Entry 6PSW (electron microscopy, 3.70 A resolution); this record covers chains I and J of the 10 polymer chains in the assembly.

# Chain I
Name: DNA-directed RNA polymerase subunit beta
Organism: Escherichia coli
Notes: EC 2.7.7.6
UniProt: P0A8V4 (RPOB_ECO57); residues 1-1342 here = UniProt positions 1-1342
Sequence (1342 residues; each row starts with the number of its first residue):
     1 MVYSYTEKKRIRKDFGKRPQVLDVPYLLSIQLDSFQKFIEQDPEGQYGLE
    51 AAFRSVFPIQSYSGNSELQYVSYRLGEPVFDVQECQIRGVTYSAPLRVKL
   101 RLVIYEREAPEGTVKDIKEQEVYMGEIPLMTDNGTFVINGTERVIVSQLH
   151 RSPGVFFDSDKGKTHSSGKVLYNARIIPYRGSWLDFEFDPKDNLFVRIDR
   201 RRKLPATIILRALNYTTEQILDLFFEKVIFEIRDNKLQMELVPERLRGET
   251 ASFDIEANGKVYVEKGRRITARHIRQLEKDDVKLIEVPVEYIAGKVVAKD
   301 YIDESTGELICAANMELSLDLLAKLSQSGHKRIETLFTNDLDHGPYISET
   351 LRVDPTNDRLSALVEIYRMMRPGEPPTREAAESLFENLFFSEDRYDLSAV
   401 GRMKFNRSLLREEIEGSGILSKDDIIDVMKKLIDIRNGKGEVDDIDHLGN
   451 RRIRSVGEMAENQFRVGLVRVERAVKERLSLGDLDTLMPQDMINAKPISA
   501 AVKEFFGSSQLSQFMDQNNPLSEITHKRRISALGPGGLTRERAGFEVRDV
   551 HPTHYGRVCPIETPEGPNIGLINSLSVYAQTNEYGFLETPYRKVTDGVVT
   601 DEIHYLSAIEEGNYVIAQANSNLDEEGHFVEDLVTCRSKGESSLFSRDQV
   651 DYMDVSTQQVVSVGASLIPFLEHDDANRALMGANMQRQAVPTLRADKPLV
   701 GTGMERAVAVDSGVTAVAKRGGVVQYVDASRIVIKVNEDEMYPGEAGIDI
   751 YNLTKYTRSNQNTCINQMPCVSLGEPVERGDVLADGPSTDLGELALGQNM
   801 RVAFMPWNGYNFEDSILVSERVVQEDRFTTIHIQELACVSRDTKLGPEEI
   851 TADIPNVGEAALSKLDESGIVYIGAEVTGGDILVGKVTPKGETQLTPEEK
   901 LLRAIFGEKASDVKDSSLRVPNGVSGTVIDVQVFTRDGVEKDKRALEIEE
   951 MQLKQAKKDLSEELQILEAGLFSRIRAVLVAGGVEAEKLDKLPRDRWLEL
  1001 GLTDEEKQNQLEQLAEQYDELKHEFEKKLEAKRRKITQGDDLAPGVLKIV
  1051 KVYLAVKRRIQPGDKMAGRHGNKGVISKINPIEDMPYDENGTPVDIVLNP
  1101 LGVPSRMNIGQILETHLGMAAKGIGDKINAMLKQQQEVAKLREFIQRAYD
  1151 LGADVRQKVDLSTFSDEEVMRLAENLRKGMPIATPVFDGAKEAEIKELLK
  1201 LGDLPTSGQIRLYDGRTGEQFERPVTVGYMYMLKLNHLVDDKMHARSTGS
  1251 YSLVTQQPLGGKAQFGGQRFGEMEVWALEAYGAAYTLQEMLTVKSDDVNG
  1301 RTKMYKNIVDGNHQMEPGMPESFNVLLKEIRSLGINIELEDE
Unresolved in the structure: 1
Ligand contacts: chapso (1N7): Gln725, Tyr726, Glu962, Gln965, Ile966, Ala969, Ser973
Curated features (UniProtKB/Swiss-Prot):
  - modified residue (N6-acetyllysine): Lys1022, Lys1200

# Chain J
Name: DNA-directed RNA polymerase subunit beta'
Organism: Escherichia coli
Notes: EC 2.7.7.6
UniProt: P0A8T7 (RPOC_ECOLI); residue numbers follow UniProt; this construct covers 2-1407
Sequence (1430 residues; each row starts with the number of its first residue):
     1 VKDLLKFLKAQTKTEEFDAIKIALASPDMIRSWSFGEVKKPETINYRTFK
    51 PERDGLFCARIFGPVKDYECLCGKYKRLKHRGVICEKCGVEVTQTKVRRE
   101 RMGHIELASPTAHIWFLKSLPSRIGLLLDMPLRDIERVLYFESYVVIEGG
   151 MTNLERQQILTEEQYLDALEEFGDEFDAKMGAEAIQALLKSMDLEQECEQ
   201 LREELNETNSETKRKKLTKRIKLLEAFVQSGNKPEWMILTVLPVLPPDLR
   251 PLVPLDGGRFATSDLNDLYRRVINRNNRLKRLLDLAAPDIIVRNEKRMLQ
   301 EAVDALLDNGRRGRAITGSNKRPLKSLADMIKGKQGRFRQNLLGKRVDYS
   351 GRSVITVGPYLRLHQCGLPKKMALELFKPFIYGKLELRGLATTIKAAKKM
   401 VEREEAVVWDILDEVIREHPVLLNRAPTLHRLGIQAFEPVLIEGKAIQLH
   451 PLVCAAYNADFDGDQMAVHVPLTLEAQLEARALMMSTNNILSPANGEPII
   501 VPSQDVVLGLYYMTRDCVNAKGEGMVLTGPKEAERLYRSGLASLHARVKV
   551 RITEYEKDANGELVAKTSLKDTTVGRAILWMIVPKGLPYSIVNQALGKKA
   601 ISKMLNTCYRILGLKPTVIFADQIMYTGFAYAARSGASVGIDDMVIPEKK
   651 HEIISEAEAEVAEIQEQFQSGLVTAGERYNKVIDIWAAANDRVSKAMMDN
   701 LQTETVINRDGQEEKQVSFNSIYMMADSGARGSAAQIRQLAGMRGLMAKP
   751 DGSIIETPITANFREGLNVLQYFISTHGARKGLADTALKTANSGYLTRRL
   801 VDVAQDLVVTEDDCGTHEGIMMTPVIEGGDVKEPLRDRVLGRVTAEDVLK
   851 PGTADILVPRNTLLHEQWCDLLEENSVDAVKVRSVVSCDTDFGVCAHCYG
   901 RDLARGHIINKGEAIGVIAAQSIGEPGTQLTMRTFHIGGAASRAAAESSI
   951 QVKNKGSIKLSNVKSVVNSSGKLVITSRNTELKLIDEFGRTKESYKVPYG
  1001 AVLAKGDGEQVAGGETVANWDPHTMPVITEVSGFVRFTDMIDGQTITRQT
  1051 DELTGLSSLVVLDSAERTAGGKDLRPALKIVDAQGNDVLIPGTDMPAQYF
  1101 LPGKAIVQLEDGVQISSGDTLARIPQESGGTKDITGGLPRVADLFEARRP
  1151 KEPAILAEISGIVSFGKETKGKRRLVITPVDGSDPYEEMIPKWRQLNVFE
  1201 GERVERGDVISDGPEAPHDILRLRGVHAVTRYIVNEVQDVYRLQGVKIND
  1251 KHIEVIVRQMLRKATIVNAGSSDFLEGEQVEYSRVKIANRELEANGKVGA
  1301 TYSRDLLGITKASLATESFISAASFQETTRVLTEAAVAGKRDELRGLKEN
  1351 VIVGRLIPAGTGYAYHQDRMRRRAAGEAPAAPQVTAEDASASLAELLNAG
  1401 LGGSDNELELEVLFQGPSSGHHHHHHHHHH
Unresolved in the structure: 1-15, 938-947, 1127-1131, 1376-1430
Construct notes: expression tag (1, 1408-1430)
Bound ions: Zn2+ site 1: Cys70, Cys72, Cys85, Cys88; Mg2+ near Asp464 (its only coordinating residue here); Zn2+ site 2: Cys814, Cys888, Cys898
Curated features (UniProtKB/Swiss-Prot):
  - binding site (Zn(2+)): Cys70, Cys72, Cys85, Cys88, Cys814, Cys888, Cys895, Cys898
  - binding site (Mg(2+)): Asp460, Asp462, Asp464
  - modified residue: Lys983 (N6-acetyllysine)
  - mutagenesis: Gln504 (Q504P: Resistant to antibiotics salinamide A and B), Asn690 (N690D: Resistant to antibiotics salinamide A and B), Met697 (M697V: Resistant to antibiotics salinamide A and B), Ala735 (A735T: Resistant to antibiotics salinamide A and B), Arg738 (R738C/H/P/S: Resistant to antibiotics salinamide A and B), Ala748 (A748E: Resistant to antibiotics salinamide A and B), Pro758 (P758S/T: Resistant to antibiotics salinamide A and B), Phe763 (F763C: Resistant to antibiotics salinamide A and B), Ser775 (S775A: Resistant to antibiotics salinamide A and B), Ala779 (A779T/V: Resistant to antibiotics salinamide A and B), Arg780 (R780C: Resistant to antibiotics salinamide A and B), Gly782 (G782A/C: Resistant to antibiotics salinamide A and B), 1 further mutagenesis entry in UniProt
From the paper describing this entry:
  - binding site for the 85-nt DNA strand: Tyr46, Arg47

# Chain I / chain J interface
Contacting residue pairs (343):
  Phe545(I) - Lys781(J)
  Arg548(I) - Arg780(J)
  Asp549(I) - Pro750(J)
  Val550(I) - Phe773(J)  hydrophobic
  Val550(I) - His777(J)  hydrogen bond (backbone-side chain)
  Val550(I) - Arg780(J)
  His551(I) - Phe773(J)
  His551(I) - His777(J)
  Pro552(I) - Phe773(J)  hydrophobic
  Pro552(I) - His777(J)
  His554(I) - Phe773(J)
  Tyr555(I) - Val769(J)
  Tyr555(I) - Leu770(J)
  Tyr555(I) - Phe773(J)
  Cys559(I) - Arg780(J)  hydrogen bond (backbone-side chain)
  Pro560(I) - Phe773(J)  hydrophobic
  Pro560(I) - Thr776(J)
  Pro560(I) - Arg780(J)  hydrogen bond (backbone-side chain)
  Ile561(I) - Tyr772(J)  hydrophobic
  Ile561(I) - Thr776(J)
  Thr563(I) - Arg780(J)
  Gly566(I) - Ala787(J)
  Ile569(I) - Leu783(J)
  Gly570(I) - Arg780(J)
  Asn573(I) - Arg780(J)  hydrogen bond
  Gln618(I) - Asn768(J)
  Gln618(I) - Leu770(J)
  Asn620(I) - Asn768(J)
  Glu641(I) - Glu756(J)
  Ser642(I) - Thr757(J)  hydrogen bond (backbone-side chain)
  Ser642(I) - Leu770(J)
  Thr657(I) - Val769(J)
  Val660(I) - Val769(J)  hydrophobic
  Val660(I) - Phe773(J)  hydrophobic
  Leu671(I) - Tyr772(J)
  Glu672(I) - Leu767(J)
  His673(I) - Phe763(J)  hydrogen bond (side chain-backbone)
  His673(I) - Arg764(J)  hydrogen bond (side chain-backbone)
  His673(I) - Glu765(J)  hydrogen bond (side chain-backbone)
  His673(I) - Gly766(J)
  Asp674(I) - Phe763(J)
  Asp674(I) - Tyr772(J)  hydrogen bond (backbone-side chain)
  Asp675(I) - Phe763(J)
  Asp675(I) - Tyr772(J)  hydrogen bond (backbone-side chain)
  Ala676(I) - Tyr772(J)
  Ala676(I) - Thr776(J)
  Ala676(I) - Ala779(J)  hydrophobic
  Asn677(I) - Ala779(J)
  Asn677(I) - Leu783(J)
  Ala679(I) - Tyr772(J)
  Leu680(I) - Leu783(J)  hydrophobic
  Phe804(I) - Ser638(J)  hydrogen bond (backbone-side chain)
  Met805(I) - Ala633(J)
  Pro806(I) - Asp505(J)
  Pro806(I) - Ala632(J)
  Trp807(I) - Ala633(J)  hydrophobic
  Asn808(I) - Pro359(J)
  Asn808(I) - Phe629(J)
  Asn808(I) - Ala630(J)
  Asn808(I) - Ala633(J)
  Gly809(I) - Val357(J)
  Gly809(I) - Pro359(J)
  Gly809(I) - Phe629(J)
  Tyr810(I) - Val357(J)
  Tyr810(I) - Pro359(J)
  Asn811(I) - Asp505(J)
  Phe812(I) - Val357(J)  hydrophobic
  Phe812(I) - Pro451(J)
  Phe812(I) - Ser503(J)
  Phe812(I) - Gln504(J)  hydrogen bond (backbone-side chain)
  Phe812(I) - Asp505(J)
  Phe812(I) - Phe629(J)  hydrophobic
  Glu813(I) - Asp460(J)
  Glu813(I) - Gln504(J)  hydrogen bond (backbone-side chain)
  Asp814(I) - Asp462(J)
  Ser815(I) - Val357(J)
  Ser815(I) - Phe461(J)
  Arg841(I) - Asp256(J)  salt bridge
  Arg841(I) - Gly257(J)
  Lys844(I) - Arg47(J)
  Gln894(I) - Glu69(J)
  Gln894(I) - Lys76(J)  hydrogen bond (side chain-backbone)
  Gln894(I) - Arg77(J)  hydrogen bond
  Pro1044(I) - Gly257(J)
  Gln1061(I) - Lys445(J)
  Pro1062(I) - Ala446(J)
  Gly1063(I) - Val354(J)
  Lys1065(I) - Asp462(J)
  Lys1073(I) - Asp462(J)
  Gly1074(I) - Phe461(J)
  Val1075(I) - Ile355(J)
  Val1075(I) - Thr356(J)
  Val1075(I) - Phe461(J)  hydrogen bond (backbone-backbone)
  Val1075(I) - Asp462(J)
  Val1075(I) - Gly463(J)
  Ile1076(I) - Thr356(J)
  Ser1077(I) - Val357(J)
  Asn1099(I) - Gln504(J)
  Asn1099(I) - Asp505(J)  hydrogen bond
  Pro1100(I) - Ala637(J)
  Pro1100(I) - Val639(J)
  Pro1100(I) - Met725(J)
  Leu1101(I) - Gln504(J)
  Leu1101(I) - Asp505(J)
  Leu1101(I) - Met725(J)  hydrophobic
  Leu1101(I) - Ala730(J)  hydrophobic
  Leu1101(I) - Arg731(J)
  Val1103(I) - Val639(J)  hydrophobic
  Pro1104(I) - Met725(J)  hydrophobic
  Pro1104(I) - Gln736(J)
  Ser1105(I) - Arg731(J)  hydrogen bond
  Arg1106(I) - Arg731(J)
  Met1107(I) - Gln739(J)
  Met1107(I) - Leu740(J)  hydrophobic
  Ile1109(I) - Ile641(J)  hydrophobic
  Ile1109(I) - Met644(J)  hydrophobic
  Ile1109(I) - Leu740(J)  hydrophobic
  Ile1112(I) - Val639(J)
  Ile1112(I) - Ile641(J)
  Leu1113(I) - Ile641(J)  hydrophobic
  His1116(I) - Ile641(J)
  Phe1187(I) - Leu767(J)
  Phe1187(I) - Val769(J)  hydrophobic
  Phe1187(I) - Tyr772(J)  hydrophobic
  Glu1192(I) - Arg764(J)
  Lys1196(I) - Asp642(J)
  Ser1207(I) - Asp642(J)
  Gln1209(I) - Gly640(J)
  Glu1219(I) - Arg538(J)
  Glu1219(I) - Arg634(J)  salt bridge
  Phe1221(I) - Ala633(J)
  Glu1222(I) - Tyr512(J)  hydrogen bond
  Glu1222(I) - Arg634(J)
  Glu1222(I) - Ser635(J)
  Arg1223(I) - Ser635(J)
  Arg1223(I) - Gly636(J)
  Arg1223(I) - Phe719(J)  hydrogen bond (side chain-backbone)
  Arg1223(I) - Asn720(J)
  Arg1223(I) - Ser721(J)
  Arg1223(I) - Met724(J)
  Val1225(I) - Gly636(J)
  Val1225(I) - Ser638(J)
  Thr1226(I) - Ser638(J)  hydrogen bond (backbone-side chain)
  Thr1226(I) - Val639(J)
  Thr1226(I) - Gly640(J)
  Val1239(I) - Lys445(J)
  Asp1240(I) - Lys445(J)  salt bridge
  Lys1242(I) - Arg352(J)
  Lys1242(I) - Val354(J)
  Lys1242(I) - Gln465(J)
  Met1243(I) - Arg352(J)
  Met1243(I) - Ser353(J)
  Met1243(I) - Met372(J)  hydrophobic
  Met1243(I) - Lys445(J)
  His1244(I) - Gly351(J)
  His1244(I) - Arg352(J)  hydrogen bond (backbone-backbone)
  His1244(I) - Met372(J)
  Ala1245(I) - Gly351(J)
  Ala1245(I) - Met372(J)
  Ala1245(I) - Glu375(J)
  Ala1245(I) - Leu376(J)  hydrophobic
  Arg1246(I) - Asp348(J)  salt bridge
  Arg1246(I) - Tyr349(J)  hydrogen bond (backbone-backbone)
  Arg1246(I) - Ser350(J)  hydrogen bond (backbone-backbone)
  Arg1246(I) - Leu376(J)
  Ser1247(I) - Asp348(J)
  Ser1247(I) - Tyr349(J)  hydrogen bond (backbone-backbone)
  Ser1247(I) - Glu375(J)  hydrogen bond
  Thr1248(I) - Asp348(J)
  Thr1248(I) - Tyr349(J)  hydrogen bond
  Tyr1251(I) - Asp348(J)  hydrogen bond
  Leu1253(I) - Arg99(J)  hydrogen bond (backbone-side chain)
  Leu1253(I) - Pro251(J)  hydrophobic
  Leu1253(I) - Val253(J)  hydrophobic
  Val1254(I) - Arg99(J)  hydrogen bond (backbone-side chain)
  Val1254(I) - Arg337(J)
  Thr1255(I) - Arg337(J)
  Gln1256(I) - Arg99(J)
  Gln1257(I) - Asn341(J)  hydrogen bond (side chain-backbone)
  Gln1257(I) - Lys345(J)
  Gln1257(I) - Arg346(J)
  Pro1258(I) - Arg346(J)
  Pro1258(I) - Asp348(J)
  Leu1259(I) - Arg346(J)
  Gly1260(I) - Arg346(J)
  Phe1265(I) - Glu375(J)
  Gly1267(I) - Arg346(J)  hydrogen bond (backbone-side chain)
  Gly1267(I) - Val347(J)
  Gly1267(I) - Ser350(J)
  Gln1268(I) - Arg346(J)
  Gln1268(I) - Val347(J)  hydrogen bond (backbone-backbone)
  Gln1268(I) - Ser350(J)  hydrogen bond (backbone-side chain)
  Gln1268(I) - Gly351(J)
  Gln1268(I) - Arg352(J)  hydrogen bond
  Gln1268(I) - Ala467(J)
  Arg1269(I) - Gln340(J)  hydrogen bond (side chain-backbone)
  Arg1269(I) - Gly344(J)  hydrogen bond (side chain-backbone)
  Arg1269(I) - Lys345(J)
  Arg1269(I) - Arg346(J)
  Phe1270(I) - Gly344(J)
  Phe1270(I) - Lys345(J)  hydrogen bond (backbone-backbone)
  Phe1270(I) - Val347(J)  hydrophobic
  Phe1270(I) - His469(J)
  Gly1271(I) - Gly344(J)
  Glu1272(I) - Arg339(J)  salt bridge
  Met1273(I) - Thr428(J)
  Glu1274(I) - Asn424(J)
  Glu1274(I) - Thr428(J)
  Glu1274(I) - Ile434(J)
  Val1275(I) - Leu343(J)
  Trp1276(I) - Thr797(J)
  Trp1276(I) - Arg798(J)
  Trp1276(I) - Val801(J)
  Trp1276(I) - Val917(J)
  Trp1276(I) - Gln921(J)  hydrogen bond (backbone-side chain)
  Ala1277(I) - Arg431(J)
  Ala1277(I) - Ile434(J)  hydrophobic
  Ala1277(I) - Gln921(J)
  Leu1278(I) - Met484(J)  hydrophobic
  Glu1279(I) - Ala914(J)
  Glu1279(I) - Leu1347(J)
  Glu1279(I) - Val1351(J)
  Ala1280(I) - Arg431(J)
  Ala1280(I) - Ile918(J)
  Ala1280(I) - Gln921(J)
  Tyr1281(I) - Arg431(J)  hydrogen bond (side chain-backbone)
  Tyr1281(I) - Ile434(J)  hydrogen bond (side chain-backbone)
  Tyr1281(I) - Leu483(J)
  Tyr1281(I) - Met484(J)  hydrophobic
  Tyr1281(I) - Asn489(J)  hydrogen bond
  Gly1282(I) - Leu483(J)
  Gly1282(I) - Gly1360(J)
  Gly1282(I) - Thr1361(J)  hydrogen bond (backbone-backbone)
  Ala1283(I) - Glu479(J)
  Ala1283(I) - Leu483(J)
  Ala1283(I) - Met484(J)  hydrophobic
  Ala1283(I) - Ile1357(J)
  Ala1284(I) - Glu479(J)  hydrogen bond (backbone-side chain)
  Ala1284(I) - Leu1356(J)
  Ala1284(I) - Ile1357(J)  hydrophobic
  Ala1284(I) - Thr1361(J)
  Ala1284(I) - Gly1362(J)
  Tyr1285(I) - Glu475(J)
  Tyr1285(I) - Glu479(J)  hydrogen bond (backbone-side chain)
  Tyr1285(I) - Leu1356(J)
  Tyr1285(I) - Thr1361(J)
  Thr1286(I) - Ala476(J)
  Thr1286(I) - Glu479(J)  hydrogen bond
  Thr1286(I) - Met484(J)
  Leu1287(I) - Val1351(J)  hydrophobic
  Gln1288(I) - Leu1356(J)
  Glu1289(I) - Pro471(J)
  Glu1289(I) - Leu472(J)  hydrogen bond (side chain-backbone)
  Glu1289(I) - Thr473(J)  hydrogen bond
  Glu1289(I) - Ala476(J)
  Met1290(I) - Val347(J)
  Met1290(I) - His469(J)
  Leu1291(I) - Lys345(J)  hydrogen bond (backbone-side chain)
  Leu1291(I) - Val1351(J)  hydrophobic
  Leu1291(I) - Gly1354(J)
  Thr1292(I) - Gly1354(J)
  Lys1294(I) - Val347(J)
  Lys1294(I) - Asp348(J)
  Lys1294(I) - Val470(J)  hydrogen bond (side chain-backbone)
  Lys1294(I) - Leu472(J)
  Ser1295(I) - Lys345(J)
  Ser1295(I) - Arg346(J)  hydrogen bond (side chain-backbone)
  Ser1295(I) - Val347(J)
  Asp1296(I) - Lys345(J)
  Met1304(I) - Leu472(J)  hydrophobic
  Met1304(I) - Thr473(J)
  Tyr1305(I) - Tyr349(J)
  Tyr1305(I) - Pro379(J)  hydrophobic
  Tyr1305(I) - Tyr382(J)
  Ile1308(I) - Pro379(J)
  Ile1308(I) - Phe380(J)  hydrophobic
  Val1309(I) - Gly383(J)
  Val1309(I) - Glu386(J)
  His1313(I) - Phe380(J)
  His1313(I) - Leu472(J)
  His1313(I) - Leu474(J)
  Met1315(I) - Thr473(J)
  Gly1318(I) - Gly1354(J)
  Pro1320(I) - Lys345(J)
  Pro1320(I) - Val1353(J)
  Glu1321(I) - Arg99(J)  salt bridge
  Ser1322(I) - Asn341(J)  hydrogen bond (side chain-backbone)
  Ser1322(I) - Leu342(J)
  Phe1323(I) - Ile20(J)  hydrophobic
  Phe1323(I) - Leu342(J)  hydrophobic
  Phe1323(I) - Ile1352(J)  hydrophobic
  Val1325(I) - Arg99(J)
  Val1325(I) - Leu249(J)  hydrophobic
  Val1325(I) - Arg337(J)
  Leu1326(I) - Arg337(J)
  Leu1326(I) - Phe338(J)  hydrophobic
  Leu1326(I) - Leu342(J)  hydrophobic
  Lys1328(I) - Glu100(J)
  Lys1328(I) - Met102(J)
  Lys1328(I) - Leu245(J)
  Lys1328(I) - Leu249(J)
  Glu1329(I) - Leu245(J)
  Glu1329(I) - Leu327(J)
  Glu1329(I) - Met330(J)
  Glu1329(I) - Ile331(J)  hydrogen bond (side chain-backbone)
  Ile1330(I) - Ile331(J)  hydrophobic
  Arg1331(I) - Trp33(J)
  Arg1331(I) - Met102(J)
  Arg1331(I) - Pro243(J)
  Ser1332(I) - Pro243(J)  hydrogen bond (side chain-backbone)
  Ser1332(I) - Leu245(J)
  Ser1332(I) - Tyr269(J)  hydrogen bond
  Ser1332(I) - Leu327(J)
  Leu1333(I) - Trp115(J)  hydrophobic
  Leu1333(I) - Pro243(J)
  Leu1333(I) - Leu307(J)  hydrophobic
  Leu1333(I) - Leu327(J)  hydrophobic
  Gly1334(I) - Ala25(J)  hydrogen bond (backbone-backbone)
  Gly1334(I) - His113(J)
  Ile1335(I) - Ile22(J)  hydrophobic
  Ile1335(I) - Ala23(J)
  Ile1335(I) - Phe116(J)  hydrophobic
  Ile1335(I) - Leu1332(J)
  Ile1335(I) - Ala1336(J)  hydrophobic
  Asn1336(I) - Ile22(J)
  Asn1336(I) - Ala23(J)  hydrogen bond (backbone-backbone)
  Asn1336(I) - Leu24(J)
  Asn1336(I) - Ala25(J)
  Asn1336(I) - Trp33(J)
  Ile1337(I) - Lys21(J)
  Glu1338(I) - Ile20(J)
  Glu1338(I) - Lys21(J)  hydrogen bond (backbone-backbone)
  Leu1339(I) - Phe17(J)  hydrophobic
  Leu1339(I) - Ala19(J)
  Glu1340(I) - Phe17(J)
  Glu1340(I) - Asp18(J)
  Glu1340(I) - Ala19(J)  hydrogen bond (backbone-backbone)
  Glu1340(I) - Lys21(J)
  Glu1340(I) - Arg1341(J)  salt bridge
  Asp1341(I) - Glu16(J)
  Asp1341(I) - Phe17(J)
  Asp1341(I) - Asp18(J)
  Glu1342(I) - Glu16(J)
Other interface residues (no listed pair), chain I (161 interface residues in all): Gly544, Arg637, Pro1224, Gly1261, Val1293, Met1319
Other interface residues (no listed pair), chain J (184 interface residues in all): Met29, Val244, Pro246, Tyr360, Lys371, Lys378, Ile394, Leu422, Ala426, His430, Leu432, Gln435, Gln448, Gln477, Val506, Leu508, Asp643, Ile722, Gly732, Arg744, Ile755, Ala784, Leu788, Arg933, Ile1320, Arg1355, Ala1359

# In short
Chain I and chain J form an interface of 161 and 184 residues respectively, with 59 hydrogen bonds and 7 salt
bridges. Among the polar pairs are Arg841(I)-Asp256(J), Glu1219(I)-Arg634(J) and Asp1240(I)-Lys445(J). Chain I
binds chapso. From the paper: a binding site for the 85-nt DNA strand at Tyr46(J) and Arg47(J).
Chain I is DNA-directed RNA polymerase subunit beta and chain J is DNA-directed RNA polymerase subunit beta',
both from Escherichia coli; the structure, Escherichia coli RNA polymerase promoter unwinding intermediate
(TRPo) with TraR and rpsT P2 promoter, was determined by electron microscopy together with 6PSQ, 6PSR, 6PSS,
6PST, 6PSU and 6PSV from the same study.
